7ZTY - chain A; structure by X-ray diffraction, 2.89 A resolution.

[Chain A]
Molecule: CNH domain-containing protein
Source organism: Chaetomium thermophilum
UniProtKB: G0RY05 (G0RY05_CHATD); numbering as in UniProt (aligned over 1-500)
Sequence (502 residues; row label = number of the first residue in the row; numbers below 1 keep their minus sign (Gly-1 is residue -1)):
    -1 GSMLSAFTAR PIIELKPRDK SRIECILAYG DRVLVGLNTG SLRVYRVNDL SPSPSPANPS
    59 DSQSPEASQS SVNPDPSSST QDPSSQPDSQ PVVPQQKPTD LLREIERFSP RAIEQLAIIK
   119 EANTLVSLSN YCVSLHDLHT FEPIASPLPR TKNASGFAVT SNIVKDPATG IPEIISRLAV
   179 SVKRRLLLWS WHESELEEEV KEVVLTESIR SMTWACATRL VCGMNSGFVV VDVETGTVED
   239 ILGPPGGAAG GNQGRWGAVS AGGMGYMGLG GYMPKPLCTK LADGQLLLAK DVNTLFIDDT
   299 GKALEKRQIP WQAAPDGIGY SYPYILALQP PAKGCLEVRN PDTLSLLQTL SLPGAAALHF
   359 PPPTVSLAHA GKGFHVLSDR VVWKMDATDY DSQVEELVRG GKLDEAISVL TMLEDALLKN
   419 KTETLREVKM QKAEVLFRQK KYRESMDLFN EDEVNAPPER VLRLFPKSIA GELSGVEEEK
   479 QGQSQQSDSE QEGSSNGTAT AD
Unresolved in the structure: -1 to 0, 48-95, 242-270, 360-368, 432-500
Differences from the reference sequence: expression tag (-1 to 0)
Modified positions: Mse1, Mse210, Mse222, Mse271, Mse383, Mse410, Mse428 (selenomethionine; parent Met); Mse262, Mse265, Mse444 (selenomethionine)

[Overview]
Chain A is CNH domain-containing protein (Chaetomium thermophilum); the structure, Structure of Vps39
N-terminal domain from Chaetomium thermophilum, was determined by X-ray diffraction together with 7ZU0 from
the same study.
